2QBX - chains A and P; structure by X-ray diffraction, 2.30 A resolution.

Chain A:
Name: Ephrin type-B receptor 2
Source organism: Homo sapiens
Notes: EC 2.7.10.1; fragment: EphB2
Reference sequence: P29323 (EPHB2_HUMAN); residues 28-204 here correspond to UniProt positions 20-196 (UniProt number = residue number - 8)
Sequence (208 residues; row label = number of the first residue in the row; numbers below 1 keep their minus sign (Met-3 is residue -3)):
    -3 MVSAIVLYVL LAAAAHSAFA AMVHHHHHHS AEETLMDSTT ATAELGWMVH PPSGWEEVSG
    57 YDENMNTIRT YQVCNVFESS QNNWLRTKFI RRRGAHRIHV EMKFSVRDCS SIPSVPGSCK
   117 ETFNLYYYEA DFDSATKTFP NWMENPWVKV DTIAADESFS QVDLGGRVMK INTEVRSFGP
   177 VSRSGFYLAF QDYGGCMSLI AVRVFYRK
Disordered / not traced: -3 to 27, 204
Sequence notes: expression tag (-3 to 27)
Disulfides: Cys70-Cys192, Cys105-Cys115

Chain P:
Name: antagonistic peptide
Sequence (12 residues; row label = number of the first residue in the row):
     1 SNEWIQPRLP QH
Disordered / not traced: 10-12

Chain A / chain P interface:
Contacting residue pairs (37; chain A residue first):
  Ser49(A) - Arg8(P)
  Gly50(A) - Arg8(P)  hydrogen bond (backbone-side chain)
  Glu52(A) - Arg8(P)
  Gln68(A) - Trp4(P)
  Gln68(A) - Ile5(P)
  Gln68(A) - Arg8(P)  hydrogen bond (backbone-side chain)
  Val69(A) - Arg8(P)
  Cys70(A) - Gln6(P)
  Cys70(A) - Pro7(P)  hydrophobic
  Cys70(A) - Arg8(P)  hydrogen bond (backbone-backbone)
  Asn71(A) - Arg8(P)  hydrogen bond
  Phe73(A) - Pro7(P)  hydrophobic
  Ser101(A) - Asn2(P)
  Ser101(A) - Trp4(P)
  Ser101(A) - Ile5(P)
  Val102(A) - Asn2(P)  hydrogen bond (backbone-side chain)
  Arg103(A) - Ser1(P)
  Arg103(A) - Asn2(P)
  Arg103(A) - Glu3(P)
  Arg103(A) - Ile5(P)  hydrogen bond (side chain-backbone)
  Arg103(A) - Pro7(P)
  Asp104(A) - Ser1(P)  hydrogen bond
  Ser107(A) - Ser1(P)  hydrogen bond
  Ser107(A) - Glu3(P)  hydrogen bond
  Arg163(A) - Glu3(P)
  Val164(A) - Ser1(P)
  Val164(A) - Asn2(P)  hydrogen bond (backbone-backbone)
  Val164(A) - Glu3(P)
  Val164(A) - Trp4(P)
  Met165(A) - Asn2(P)
  Met165(A) - Trp4(P)
  Lys166(A) - Ser1(P)
  Lys166(A) - Asn2(P)  hydrogen bond (backbone-side chain)
  Cys192(A) - Ile5(P)  hydrophobic
  Met193(A) - Ile5(P)  hydrophobic
  Ser194(A) - Trp4(P)
  Ser194(A) - Ile5(P)
Other interface residues (no listed pair), chain A (23 interface residues in all): Val72, Ile108, Gln157

Summary:
The interface between chain A and chain P involves 23 residues on one side and 8 on the other, with 11
hydrogen bonds. Polar pairs include Gly50(A)-Arg8(P), Gln68(A)-Arg8(P) and Asn71(A)-Arg8(P).
Chain A is Ephrin type-B receptor 2 (Homo sapiens) and chain P is antagonistic peptide; the structure,
EphB2/SNEW Antagonistic Peptide Complex, was determined by X-ray diffraction.
